PDB entry 7DLZ | X-ray diffraction, 3.00 A resolution | chains A and D of the 6 polymer chains in the assembly

[Chain A (and D)]
Protein: U1 small nuclear ribonucleoprotein A
From: Homo sapiens
Notes: chain D of this document is another copy of the same molecule, construct and numbering; everything in this record applies to it too
UniProt: P09012 (SNRPA_HUMAN); numbering as in UniProt (aligned over 1-102)
Sequence (102 residues; row label = number of the first residue in the row):
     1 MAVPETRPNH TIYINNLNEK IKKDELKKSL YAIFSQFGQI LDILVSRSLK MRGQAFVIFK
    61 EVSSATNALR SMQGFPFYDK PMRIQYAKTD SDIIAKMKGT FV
Not modelled in the structure: 1-4, 101-102 (chain D: 1-4)

[Interface between chain A and chain D]
Pairs across the interface (10):
  R70(A) with S63(D), hydrogen bond (backbone-side chain); N67(D), hydrogen bond (backbone-side chain)
  S71(A) with N67(D), hydrogen bond (backbone-side chain)
  Q73(A) with N67(D), hydrogen bond (backbone-side chain); S71(D)
  G74(A) with S71(D), hydrogen bond (backbone-side chain)
  F75(A) with R70(D); S71(D)
  P76(A) with R70(D); S71(D)
Other interface residues (no listed pair), chain A (7 interface residues in all): M72

[Summary]
Chain A and chain D form an interface of 7 and 4 residues respectively; the contacts include 5 hydrogen bonds.
Polar contacts include R70(A)-S63(D), R70(A)-N67(D) and S71(A)-N67(D).
Both chains are U1 small nuclear ribonucleoprotein A (Homo sapiens). Entry 7DLZ (Crystal Structure of
Methyltransferase Ribozyme) was determined by X-ray diffraction together with 7DWH from the same study.
